7V6O - chains B and G of the 9 polymer chains in the assembly; structure by electron microscopy, 4.56 A resolution (low resolution: residue-level contacts below are approximate; hydrogen-bond / salt-bridge calls are withheld).

# Chain B
Protein: Spike glycoprotein
From: Human betacoronavirus 2c EMC/2012
Reference sequence: K0BRG7 (K0BRG7_MERS); numbering as in UniProt (aligned over 18-1206)
Amino-acid sequence (1189 residues; row label = number of the first residue in the row):
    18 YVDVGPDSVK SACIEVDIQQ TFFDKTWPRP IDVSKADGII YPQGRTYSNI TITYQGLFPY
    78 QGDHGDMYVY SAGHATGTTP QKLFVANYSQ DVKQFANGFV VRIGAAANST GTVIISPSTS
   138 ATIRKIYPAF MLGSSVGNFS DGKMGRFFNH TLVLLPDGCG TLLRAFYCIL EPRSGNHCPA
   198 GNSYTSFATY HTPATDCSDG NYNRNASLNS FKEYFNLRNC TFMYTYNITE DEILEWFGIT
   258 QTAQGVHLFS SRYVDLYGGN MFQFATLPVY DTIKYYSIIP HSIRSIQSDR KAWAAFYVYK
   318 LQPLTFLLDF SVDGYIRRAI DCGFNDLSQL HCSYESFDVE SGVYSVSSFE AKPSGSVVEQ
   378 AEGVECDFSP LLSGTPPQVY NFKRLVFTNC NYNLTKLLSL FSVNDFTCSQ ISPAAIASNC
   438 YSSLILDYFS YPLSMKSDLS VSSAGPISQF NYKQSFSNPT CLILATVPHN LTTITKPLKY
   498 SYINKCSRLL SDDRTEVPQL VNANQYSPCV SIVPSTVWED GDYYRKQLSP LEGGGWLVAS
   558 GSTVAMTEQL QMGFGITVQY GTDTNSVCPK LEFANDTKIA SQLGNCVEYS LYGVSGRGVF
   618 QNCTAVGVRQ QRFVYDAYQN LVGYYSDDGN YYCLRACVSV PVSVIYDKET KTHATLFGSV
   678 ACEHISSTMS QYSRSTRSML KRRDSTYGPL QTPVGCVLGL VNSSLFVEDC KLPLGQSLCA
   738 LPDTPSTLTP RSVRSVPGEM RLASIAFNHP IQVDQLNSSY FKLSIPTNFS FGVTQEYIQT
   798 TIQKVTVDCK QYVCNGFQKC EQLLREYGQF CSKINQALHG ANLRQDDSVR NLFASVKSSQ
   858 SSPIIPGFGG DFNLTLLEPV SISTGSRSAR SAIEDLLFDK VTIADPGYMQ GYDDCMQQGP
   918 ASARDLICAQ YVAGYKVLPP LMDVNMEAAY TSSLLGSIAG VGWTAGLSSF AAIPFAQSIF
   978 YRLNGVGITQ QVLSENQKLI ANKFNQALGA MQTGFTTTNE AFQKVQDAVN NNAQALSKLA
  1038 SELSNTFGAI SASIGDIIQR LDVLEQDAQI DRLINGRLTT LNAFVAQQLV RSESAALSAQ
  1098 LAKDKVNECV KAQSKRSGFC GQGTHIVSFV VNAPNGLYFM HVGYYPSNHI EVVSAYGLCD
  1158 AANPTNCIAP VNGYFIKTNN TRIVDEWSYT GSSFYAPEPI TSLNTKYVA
Not modelled in the structure: 378-380, 589-594, 699-709, 745-756, 878-885, 916-923
Disulfide bonds: Cys-30/Cys-195, Cys-176/Cys-214, Cys-185/Cys-237, Cys-339/Cys-349, Cys-383/Cys-407, Cys-425/Cys-478, Cys-437/Cys-585, Cys-503/Cys-526, Cys-620/Cys-650, Cys-679/Cys-713, Cys-811/Cys-817, Cys-1106/Cys-1117

# Chain G
Protein: 111 H
From: Homo sapiens
Amino-acid sequence (227 residues; each row starts with the number of its first residue):
     1 EVQLVESGGG VVQPGRSLRL SCAASAFTFS NYGMHWVRQA PGKGLEWVAV IWSAGSLKYY
    61 ADSVKGRFII SRDNSKNTLY LQMDSLRPED TAVYYCAREN TTYYYETSGS WGASYYFDFW
   121 GQGTLVTVSS STKGPSVFPL APSSKSTSGG TAALGCLVKD YFPEPVTVSW NSGALTSGVH
   181 TFPAVLQSSG LYSLSSVVTV PSSSLGTQTY ICNVNHKPSN TKVDKRV
Not modelled in the structure: 20, 62
Disulfide bonds: Cys-22/Cys-96, Cys-156/Cys-212

# Interface between chain B and chain G
Residue-residue contacts (17):
  Lys-27(B) / Tyr-104(G)
  Lys-27(B) / Glu-106(G)
  Thr-96(B) / Ser-108(G)
  Pro-97(B) / Tyr-105(G)
  Ser-157(B) / Ala-54(G)
  Ser-191(B) / Trp-52(G)
  Asn-193(B) / Trp-52(G)
  Asn-193(B) / Asn-100(G)
  Asn-193(B) / Thr-101(G)
  Asn-199(B) / Gly-33(G)
  Asn-199(B) / His-35(G)
  Asn-199(B) / Trp-52(G)
  Asn-199(B) / Ser-53(G)
  Ser-200(B) / Asn-31(G)
  Ser-200(B) / Asn-100(G)
  Thr-209(B) / Tyr-105(G)
  Arg-301(B) / Tyr-105(G)
Also at the interface, not in a pair above, chain B (17 interface residues in all): Ala-29, Ile-31, Glu-32, Asp-158, Ala-197, Gly-198, Thr-212
Also at the interface, not in a pair above, chain G (17 interface residues in all): Ile-51, Glu-99, Tyr-103, Thr-107, Ser-110

# In short
Chain B and chain G each contribute 17 residues to their interface.
Chain B is Spike glycoprotein (Human betacoronavirus 2c EMC/2012) and chain G is 111 H (Homo sapiens); the
structure, MERS S ectodomain trimer in complex with neutralizing antibody 111 (state 2), was determined by
electron microscopy.
